Entry 5L9Y (X-ray diffraction, 1.88 A resolution); this record covers chains A and B.

[Chain A]
Name: Heparanase
Source organism: Homo sapiens
Notes: EC 3.2.1.166
Reference sequence: Q9Y251 (HPSE_HUMAN); residue numbers follow UniProt; this construct covers 158-543
Amino-acid sequence (389 residues; each row starts with the number of its first residue):
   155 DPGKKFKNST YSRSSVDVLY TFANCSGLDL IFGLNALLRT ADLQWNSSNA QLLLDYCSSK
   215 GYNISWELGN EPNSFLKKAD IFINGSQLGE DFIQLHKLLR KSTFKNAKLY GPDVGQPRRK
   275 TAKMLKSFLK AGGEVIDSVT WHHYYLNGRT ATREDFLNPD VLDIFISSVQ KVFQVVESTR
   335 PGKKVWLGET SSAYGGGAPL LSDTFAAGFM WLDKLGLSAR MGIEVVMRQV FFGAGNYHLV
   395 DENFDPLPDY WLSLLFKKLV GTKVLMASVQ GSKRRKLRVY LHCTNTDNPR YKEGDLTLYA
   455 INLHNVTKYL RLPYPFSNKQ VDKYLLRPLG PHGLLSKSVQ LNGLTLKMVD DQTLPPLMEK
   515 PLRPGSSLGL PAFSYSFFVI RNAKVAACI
Unresolved in the structure: 155-159
Sequence notes: expression tag (155-157); conflict R307 (Lys in Q9Y251)
UniProt features mapped onto this chain:
  - region: F527 to I543 (Required for transferring proheparanase to the Golgi apparatus, secretion and subsequent enzyme activity and for enhancement of PKB/AKT1 phosphorylation)
  - active site: E225 (Proton donor), E343 (Nucleophile)
  - binding site (heparan sulfate group): K158 to N162, Q270 to K280, H296, R303, Y348 to G350, G389 to Y391
  - glycosylation (N-linked (GlcNAc...) asparagine): N162, N178, N200, N217, N238, N459
  - natural variant: N260 (N260S: In some hepatocellular carcinoma), R307 (K307R: this construct carries the variant)
  - mutagenesis: K158 (K158A: No association with GS-modified heparin; when associated with K-158), K161 (K161A: Two-fold increase in the level of secretion upon addition of GS-modified heparin. No association with GS-modified heparin; when associated with K-161), N162 (N162Q: Faster electrophoretic migration typical of a size reduction and important decrease of secretion. Larger size reduction; when associated with Q-178; Q-200; Q-217; Q-238 and Q-459), N178 (N178Q: Faster electrophoretic migration typical of a size reduction and important decrease of secretion. Larger size reduction; when associated with Q-162; Q-200; Q-217; Q-238 and Q-459), N200 (N200Q: Faster electrophoretic migration typical of a size reduction and partial decrease in secretion. Larger size reduction; when associated with Q-162; Q-178; Q-217; Q-238 and Q-459), N217 (N217Q: Faster electrophoretic migration typical of a size reduction and partial decrease in secretion. Larger size reduction; when associated with Q-162; Q-178; Q-200; Q-238 and Q-459), E225 (E225A: Loss of heparanase activity. No effect on HPSE-mediated cell adhesion), N238 (N238Q: Faster electrophoretic migration typical of a size reduction. Larger size reduction and important decrease of secretion; when associated with Q-162; Q-178; Q-200; Q-217 and Q-459), E343 (E343A: Loss of heparanase activity), D367 (D367A: Strong decrease in heparanase activity), E378 (E378A: No reduction in heparanase activity), E396 (E396A: No reduction in heparanase activity), 18 further mutagenesis entries in UniProt
Cystine bridges: C437-C542
Glycans and other covalent adducts: N-acetylglucosamine (NAG) linked to N200, N238; compound 6S6 linked to E343; glycan linked to N459
Residues lining bound ligands: 6S6 ((1S,2R,3S,4S,5S,6R)-2-(8-azidooctylamino)-3,4,5,6-tetrakis(oxidanyl)cyclohexane-1-carboxylic acid): N224, E225, R272, Y298, Y348, G349, G350, Q383, Y391
Reported in the primary citation:
  - catalytic residues: E343
  - binding site for 6S6: E343, G349, G350, Y391

[Chain B]
Name: Heparanase
Source organism: Homo sapiens
Notes: EC 3.2.1.166
Reference sequence: Q9Y251 (HPSE_HUMAN); residues 36-109 here = UniProt positions 36-109
Amino-acid sequence (77 residues; numbered 33 to 109; the number before each row is that of its first residue):
    33 DPGQDVVDLD FFTQEPLHLV SPSFLSVTID ANLATDPRFL ILLGSPKLRT LARGLSPAYL
    93 RFGGTKTDFL IFDPKKE
Unresolved in the structure: 33-35
Sequence notes: expression tag (33-35)
UniProt features mapped onto this chain:
  - binding site (heparan sulfate group): D62 to N64, T97
Residues lining bound ligands: 6S6 ((1S,2R,3S,4S,5S,6R)-2-(8-azidooctylamino)-3,4,5,6-tetrakis(oxidanyl)cyclohexane-1-carboxylic acid): D62, R93, G96, T97

[How chain A and chain B interact]
Pairs across the interface - 201 pairs, chain A then chain B:
  F160(A) - T97(B)
  F160(A) - K98(B)
  F160(A) - F101(B)
  K161(A) - K98(B)  hydrogen bond (backbone-side chain)
  K161(A) - F101(B)
  N162(A) - F101(B)
  N162(A) - I103(B)
  S163(A) - K98(B)
  S163(A) - F101(B)  hydrogen bond (backbone-backbone)
  S163(A) - L102(B)
  S163(A) - I103(B)  hydrogen bond (backbone-backbone)
  T164(A) - I103(B)
  T164(A) - K108(B)  hydrogen bond (backbone-side chain)
  Y165(A) - L102(B)  hydrophobic
  Y165(A) - I103(B)  hydrogen bond (backbone-backbone)
  Y165(A) - F104(B)
  Y165(A) - D105(B)  hydrogen bond (backbone-backbone)
  S166(A) - K108(B)
  S166(A) - E109(B)
  R167(A) - F104(B)
  R167(A) - P106(B)  hydrogen bond (side chain-backbone)
  S168(A) - E109(B)
  S169(A) - F71(B)
  V172(A) - F71(B)  hydrophobic
  V172(A) - L72(B)  hydrophobic
  V172(A) - L75(B)  hydrophobic
  L173(A) - F94(B)  hydrophobic
  T175(A) - R81(B)
  F176(A) - L75(B)
  F176(A) - R81(B)
  F176(A) - A84(B)  hydrophobic
  F176(A) - L92(B)  hydrophobic
  A177(A) - L92(B)  hydrophobic
  C179(A) - R81(B)
  C179(A) - R85(B)  hydrogen bond (backbone-side chain)
  S180(A) - R81(B)
  S180(A) - A84(B)
  S180(A) - R85(B)
  S180(A) - S88(B)
  G181(A) - S88(B)  hydrogen bond (backbone-side chain)
  L182(A) - A84(B)
  L182(A) - A90(B)
  D183(A) - A90(B)  hydrogen bond (backbone-backbone)
  D183(A) - Y91(B)
  D183(A) - L92(B)  hydrogen bond (backbone-backbone)
  L184(A) - L92(B)
  I185(A) - Y91(B)  hydrophobic
  I185(A) - L92(B)  hydrogen bond (backbone-backbone)
  I185(A) - R93(B)
  I185(A) - F94(B)  hydrogen bond (backbone-backbone)
  F186(A) - F94(B)  hydrophobic
  G187(A) - F94(B)  hydrogen bond (backbone-backbone)
  G187(A) - T99(B)
  L188(A) - T99(B)
  L188(A) - D100(B)
  N189(A) - T99(B)
  N189(A) - D100(B)  hydrogen bond (side chain-backbone)
  N189(A) - F101(B)
  N189(A) - L102(B)  hydrogen bond (side chain-backbone)
  A190(A) - D100(B)  hydrogen bond (backbone-side chain)
  L191(A) - D100(B)
  N203(A) - I103(B)
  N203(A) - F104(B)  hydrogen bond (side chain-backbone)
  L206(A) - F104(B)
  L206(A) - P106(B)  hydrophobic
  L207(A) - F104(B)
  E221(A) - R93(B)  salt bridge
  G223(A) - D100(B)
  N224(A) - R93(B)  hydrogen bond
  N224(A) - G96(B)
  N224(A) - T97(B)
  N224(A) - D100(B)  hydrogen bond (backbone-side chain)
  F229(A) - D100(B)
  K232(A) - T97(B)
  K232(A) - F101(B)
  Y264(A) - Y91(B)
  D267(A) - R93(B)  salt bridge
  W340(A) - Y91(B)  hydrophobic
  G342(A) - T60(B)
  G342(A) - R93(B)
  E343(A) - R93(B)  salt bridge
  W365(A) - L57(B)  hydrophobic
  L369(A) - F56(B)
  L369(A) - L57(B)  hydrophobic
  A373(A) - H50(B)
  A373(A) - V52(B)  hydrophobic
  A373(A) - F56(B)  hydrophobic
  R374(A) - L49(B)
  R374(A) - H50(B)  hydrogen bond (backbone-side chain)
  M375(A) - H50(B)
  G376(A) - H50(B)
  I377(A) - V52(B)
  I377(A) - F56(B)
  E378(A) - V52(B)
  E378(A) - S53(B)  hydrogen bond (backbone-backbone)
  E378(A) - F56(B)
  V379(A) - S53(B)
  V379(A) - S55(B)
  V379(A) - F56(B)
  V380(A) - F56(B)  hydrogen bond (backbone-backbone)
  V380(A) - L57(B)
  V380(A) - S58(B)  hydrogen bond (backbone-backbone)
  M381(A) - S58(B)
  M381(A) - R93(B)
  R382(A) - S58(B)  hydrogen bond (backbone-backbone)
  R382(A) - V59(B)
  R382(A) - T60(B)  hydrogen bond (backbone-backbone)
  Q383(A) - T60(B)  hydrogen bond
  Q383(A) - D62(B)  hydrogen bond
  V384(A) - T60(B)
  F385(A) - V59(B)  hydrophobic
  F385(A) - T60(B)  hydrogen bond (backbone-backbone)
  F385(A) - L80(B)  hydrophobic
  F385(A) - A84(B)
  F386(A) - I61(B)
  F386(A) - L80(B)  hydrophobic
  L393(A) - V59(B)  hydrophobic
  V394(A) - L80(B)  hydrophobic
  V394(A) - L83(B)  hydrophobic
  N397(A) - K79(B)
  F398(A) - L74(B)  hydrophobic
  F398(A) - S77(B)
  F398(A) - K79(B)
  F398(A) - L80(B)  hydrophobic
  F398(A) - L83(B)
  D399(A) - K79(B)  salt bridge
  P400(A) - L83(B)  hydrophobic
  Y404(A) - L83(B)  hydrogen bond (side chain-backbone)
  Y404(A) - G86(B)
  Y404(A) - L87(B)  hydrophobic
  S407(A) - L57(B)
  L408(A) - G86(B)
  F410(A) - F56(B)  hydrophobic
  F410(A) - L57(B)  hydrophobic
  K411(A) - L57(B)  hydrogen bond (side chain-backbone)
  K411(A) - L87(B)  hydrogen bond (side chain-backbone)
  K411(A) - P89(B)  hydrogen bond (side chain-backbone)
  K411(A) - A90(B)
  K412(A) - G86(B)  hydrogen bond (side chain-backbone)
  T416(A) - H50(B)
  T416(A) - L51(B)
  T416(A) - V52(B)  hydrogen bond (backbone-backbone)
  T416(A) - S53(B)
  T416(A) - P54(B)
  K417(A) - P48(B)
  K417(A) - H50(B)
  K417(A) - L51(B)
  V418(A) - P48(B)
  V418(A) - L49(B)  hydrogen bond (backbone-backbone)
  V418(A) - H50(B)  hydrogen bond (backbone-backbone)
  V418(A) - V52(B)  hydrophobic
  L419(A) - F44(B)
  L419(A) - E47(B)
  L419(A) - L49(B)
  M420(A) - F43(B)
  M420(A) - F44(B)  hydrogen bond (backbone-backbone)
  M420(A) - L49(B)  hydrophobic
  A421(A) - D42(B)
  A421(A) - F43(B)  hydrophobic
  S422(A) - L41(B)
  S422(A) - D42(B)  hydrogen bond (backbone-backbone)
  V423(A) - V39(B)  hydrophobic
  V423(A) - D40(B)
  V423(A) - L41(B)  hydrophobic
  Q424(A) - D40(B)  hydrogen bond (backbone-backbone)
  Q424(A) - D42(B)  hydrogen bond
  L431(A) - V39(B)  hydrophobic
  L435(A) - F43(B)  hydrophobic
  L452(A) - L41(B)  hydrophobic
  V460(A) - D37(B)
  T461(A) - D37(B)
  K462(A) - D37(B)  salt bridge
  Y463(A) - D37(B)  hydrogen bond (backbone-backbone)
  Y463(A) - V38(B)
  Y463(A) - V39(B)  hydrogen bond (backbone-backbone)
  L464(A) - V39(B)
  L464(A) - L41(B)  hydrophobic
  R465(A) - V38(B)
  R465(A) - V39(B)  hydrogen bond (backbone-backbone)
  R465(A) - D40(B)  salt bridge
  R465(A) - L41(B)  hydrogen bond (backbone-backbone)
  L466(A) - F43(B)  hydrophobic
  P467(A) - L41(B)
  P467(A) - F43(B)  hydrophobic
  F470(A) - F43(B)  hydrophobic
  M502(A) - K79(B)
  M502(A) - T82(B)
  M502(A) - L83(B)  hydrophobic
  D505(A) - P78(B)
  D505(A) - K79(B)
  D505(A) - T82(B)  hydrogen bond (backbone-side chain)
  Q506(A) - P78(B)
  Q506(A) - T82(B)  hydrogen bond
  Q506(A) - R85(B)
  L508(A) - G86(B)
  I534(A) - F43(B)  hydrophobic
  V539(A) - T45(B)
  A541(A) - T45(B)
  A541(A) - Q46(B)
  A541(A) - E47(B)
  A541(A) - P48(B)
Other interface residues (no listed pair), chain A (106 interface residues in all): V170, Y210, A233, H296, S372, G415, V433, L450, T507
Other interface residues (no listed pair), chain B (65 interface residues in all): Q36, N64, L65, T67

[In short]
The interface between chain A and chain B involves 106 residues on one side and 65 on the other; the contacts
include 47 hydrogen bonds and 6 salt bridges. Among the polar pairs are E221(A)-R93(B), D267(A)-R93(B) and
E343(A)-R93(B). From the paper: the catalytic residue E343(A); a binding site for 6S6 at E343(A), G349(A) and
G350(A) among others.
Here chain A is Heparanase and chain B is Heparanase, both from Homo sapiens. Entry 5L9Y (Crystal structure of
human heparanase, in complex with glucuronic acid configured aziridine probe JJB355) was determined by X-ray
diffraction (same publication as 5L77, 5L9Z and 5G0Q).
